6R5K - chains E and F of the 7 polymer chains in the assembly; structure by electron microscopy, 4.80 A resolution (low resolution: residue-level contacts below are approximate; hydrogen-bond / salt-bridge calls are withheld).

# Chain E
Molecule: poly(A) RNA
Sequence (90 nucleotides; each row starts with the number of its first residue):
     1 AAAAAAAAAAAAAAAAAAAAAAAAAAAAAAAAAAAAAAAAAAAAAAAAAA
    51 AAAAAAAAAAAAAAAAAAAAAAAAAAAAAAAAAAAAAAAA
Unresolved in the structure: 68-90
Bound ions: Mg2+ site 1: A65 (shared with 1 residue of chain A)

# Chain F
Molecule: Polyadenylate-binding protein, cytoplasmic and nuclear
Organism: Saccharomyces cerevisiae (strain ATCC 204508 / S288c)
Reference sequence: P04147 (PABP_YEAST); residue numbers follow UniProt; this construct covers 1-577
Sequence (581 residues; each row starts with the number of its first residue; numbers below 1 keep their minus sign (Gly-3 is residue -3)):
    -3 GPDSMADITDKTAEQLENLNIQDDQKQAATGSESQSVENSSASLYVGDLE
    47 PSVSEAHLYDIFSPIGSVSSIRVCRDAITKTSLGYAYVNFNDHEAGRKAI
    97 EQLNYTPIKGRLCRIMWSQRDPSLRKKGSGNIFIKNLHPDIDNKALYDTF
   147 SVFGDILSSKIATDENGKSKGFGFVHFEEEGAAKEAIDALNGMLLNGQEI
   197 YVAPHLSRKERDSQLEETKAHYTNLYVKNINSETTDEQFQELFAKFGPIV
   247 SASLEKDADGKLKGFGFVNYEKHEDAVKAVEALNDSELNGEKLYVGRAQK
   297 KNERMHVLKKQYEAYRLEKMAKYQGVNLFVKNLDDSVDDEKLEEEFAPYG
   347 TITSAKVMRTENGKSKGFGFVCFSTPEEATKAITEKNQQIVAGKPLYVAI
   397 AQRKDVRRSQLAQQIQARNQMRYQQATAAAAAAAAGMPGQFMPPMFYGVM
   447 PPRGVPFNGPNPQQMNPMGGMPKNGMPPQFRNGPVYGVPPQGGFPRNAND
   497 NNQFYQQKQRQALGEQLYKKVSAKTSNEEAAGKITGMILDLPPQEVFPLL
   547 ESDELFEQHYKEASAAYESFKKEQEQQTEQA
Unresolved in the structure: -3 to 33, 199-577
Differences from the reference sequence: expression tag (-3 to 0)
UniProt features mapped onto this chain:
  - region: Asp281 to Ala317 (Required and sufficient for nuclear import)
  - motif: Leu12 to Ile17 (Nuclear export signal)
  - modified residue: Ala2 (N-acetylalanine), Arg107 (Omega-N-methylarginine), Ser249 (Phosphoserine), Ser332 (Phosphoserine), Ser405 (Phosphoserine)
  - cross-link (Glycyl lysine isopeptide (Lys-Gly)): Lys7 (interchain with G-Cter in ubiquitin), Lys337 (interchain with G-Cter in ubiquitin)
  - mutagenesis: Leu12 (L12A: Impairs nuclear export; when associated with A-15), Leu15 (L15A: Impairs nuclear export; when associated with A-12), Leu79 (L79A: In PAB1-14; fails to bind poly(U), but not poly(A) RNA; when associated with Q-166; Q-259 and Q-362), Tyr83 (Y83V: In PAB1-16; reduces affinity for oligo(A) about 100-fold, impairs poly(A)-dependent translation, but still interacts with eIF4G; when associated with V-170. In PAB1-15; fails to bind RNA ...), His134 to Asp136 (In PAB1-134), Val148 (V148A: In PAB1-148; greatly reduces poly(A)-dependent translation and moderately reduces stimulation of cap-dependent translation in vitro; when associated with N-151), Asp151 (D151N: In PAB1-148; greatly reduces poly(A)-dependent translation and moderately reduces stimulation of cap-dependent translation in vitro; when associated with A-148), Ile157 to Thr159 (In PAB1-157; greatly reduces poly(A)-dependent translation and stimulation of cap-dependent translation in vitro), Lys166 (K166Q: In PAB1-14; fails to bind poly(U), but not poly(A) RNA; when associated with A-79; Q-259 and Q-362), Phe170 (F170V: In PAB1-6; selectively reduces poly(A) RNA binding. In PAB1-16; reduces affinity for oligo(A) about 100-fold, impairs poly(A)-dependent translation, but still interacts with eIF4G ...), Glu175 to Gly177 (In PAB1-175; greatly reduces poly(A)-dependent translation and stimulation of cap-dependent translation in vitro), Lys180 to Glu181 (In PAB1-180; abolishes poly(A)-dependent translation and greatly reduces stimulation of cap-dependent translation in vitro. Impairs interaction with eIF4G), 7 further mutagenesis entries in UniProt

# How chain E and chain F interact
Pairs across the interface - 54 pairs, chain E then chain F:
  A1(E) - Phe129(F)
  A1(E) - Lys131(F)
  A2(E) - Gly126(F)
  A2(E) - Asn127(F)
  A2(E) - Ile128(F)
  A2(E) - Phe129(F)
  A2(E) - Glu176(F)
  A2(E) - Ala179(F)
  A2(E) - Ile183(F)
  A2(E) - Val198(F)
  A3(E) - Phe129(F)
  A3(E) - Phe170(F)
  A4(E) - Lys123(F)
  A4(E) - Gly124(F)
  A4(E) - Gly126(F)
  A4(E) - Asn127(F)
  A4(E) - Phe170(F)
  A4(E) - His172(F)
  A5(E) - Tyr41(F)
  A5(E) - Gly43(F)
  A5(E) - Asp44(F)
  A5(E) - Gly80(F)
  A5(E) - Trp113(F)
  A5(E) - Gln115(F)
  A5(E) - Lys123(F)
  A5(E) - Ser154(F)
  A5(E) - His172(F)
  A6(E) - Asp44(F)
  A6(E) - Leu79(F)
  A6(E) - Gly80(F)
  A7(E) - Tyr41(F)
  A7(E) - Leu79(F)
  A7(E) - Gly80(F)
  A7(E) - Tyr81(F)
  A7(E) - Trp113(F)
  A7(E) - Ser114(F)
  A7(E) - Gln115(F)
  A7(E) - Arg116(F)
  A8(E) - Ser66(F)
  A8(E) - Ile67(F)
  A8(E) - Arg68(F)
  A8(E) - Cys70(F)
  A8(E) - Tyr81(F)
  A8(E) - Tyr83(F)
  A8(E) - Asn85(F)
  A9(E) - Ser66(F)
  A9(E) - Arg68(F)
  A11(E) - Tyr83(F)
  A12(E) - Glu34(F)
  A12(E) - Ser114(F)
  A12(E) - Arg116(F)
  A13(E) - Arg116(F)
  A13(E) - Asp117(F)
  A13(E) - Pro118(F)
Interface residues without a listed pair, chain F (35 interface residues in all): Asn35, Ile130

# In short
12 residues of chain E face 35 of chain F across their interface. UniProt lists 35 mutagenesis sites on chain
F.
Here chain E is poly(A) RNA and chain F is Polyadenylate-binding protein, cytoplasmic and nuclear
(Saccharomyces cerevisiae (strain ATCC 204508 / S288c)). Entry 6R5K (Cryo-EM structure of a poly(A) RNP bound
to the Pan2-Pan3 deadenylase) was determined by electron microscopy.
